Entry 4LF6 (X-ray diffraction, 3.31 A resolution); this record covers chains A and D of the 21 polymer chains in the assembly.

# Chain A
Molecule: 16S rRNA
Source organism: Thermus thermophilus
Sequence (1522 nucleotides; row label = number of the first residue in the row; note: 43 numbers in that range are skipped by the numbering (no residue carries them; nothing is unmodelled there); a row labelled like 190A-190L holds insertion residues (190A, then the next letters in order); numbering starts at 0):
     0 UUUGUUGGAGAGUUUGAUCCUGGCUCAGGGUGAACGCUGGCGGCGUGCCU
    50 AAGACAUGCAAGUCGUGCGGG
    73 CCGCGGGGUUUU
    88 ACUCCG
    95 UGGUC
   101 AGCGGCGGACGGGUGAGUAACGCGUGGGU
  129A G
   130 ACCUACCCGGAAGAGGGGGACAACCCGGGGAAACUCGGGCUAAUCCCCCA
   180 UGUGGACCCGC
190A-190L CCCUUGGGGUGU
   191 GUCCAAAGGGCUUU
   216 GCCCGCUUCCGGAUGGGCCCGCGUCCCAUCAGCUAGUUGGUGGGGUAAUG
   266 GCCCACCAAGGCGACGACGGGUAGCCGGUCUGAGAGGAUGGCCGGCCACA
   316 GGGGCACUGAGACACGGGCCCCACUCCUACGGGAGGCAGCAGUUAGGAAU
   366 CUUCCGCAAUGGGCGCAAGCCUGACGGAGCGACGCCGCUUGGAGGAAGAA
   416 GCCCUUCGGGGUGUAAACUCCUGAA
   442 CCCGGGACGAAACCCCCGACGA
   474 GGGGACUGACGGUACCGGG
   494 GUAAUAGCGCCGGCCAACUCCGUGCCAGCAGCCGCGGUAAUACGGAGGGC
   544 GCGAGCGUUACCCGGAUUCACUGGGCGUAAAGGGCGUGUAGGCGGCCUGG
   594 GGCGUCCCAUGUGAAAGACCACGGCUCAACCGUGGGGGAGCGUGGGAUAC
   644 GCUCAGGCUAGACGGUGGGAGAGGGUGGUGGAAUUCCCGGAGUAGCGGUG
   694 AAAUGCGCAGAUACCGGGAGGAACGCCGAUGGCGAAGGCAGCCACCUGGU
   744 CCACCCGUGACGCUGAGGCGCGAAAGCGUGGGGAGCAAACCGGAUUAGAU
   794 ACCCGGGUAGUCCACGCCCUAAACGAUGCGCGCUAGGUCUCUGGGUCU
   848 CCUGGGGGCCGAAGCUAACGCGUUAAGCGCGCCGCCUGGGGAGUACGGCC
   898 GCAAGGCUGAAACUCAAAGGAAUUGACGGGGGCCCGCACAAGCGGUGGAG
   948 CAUGUGGUUUAAUUCGAAGXAACGCGAAGAACCUUACCAGGCCUUGACAU
   998 GCUAGG
 1003A G
  1004 AACCCGGGUGAAAGCCUGGGGUGCCCC
1030A-1030D GCGA
  1031 GGGGAGCCCUAGCACAGGUGCUGCAUGGCCGUCGUCAGCUCGUGCCGUGA
  1081 GGUGUUGGGUUAAGUCCCGCAACGAGCGCAACCCCCGCCGUUAGUUGCCA
  1131 GCGGUUCGGCCGGGCACUCUAACGGGACUGCCCGCGAAA
  1171 GCGGGAGGAAGGAGGGGACGACGUCUGGUCAGCAUGGCCCUUACGGCCUG
  1221 GGCGACACACGUGCUACAAUGCCCACUACAAAGCGAUGCCACCCGGCAAC
  1271 GGGGAGCUAAUCGCAAAAAGGUGGGCCCAGUUCGGAUUGGGGUCUGCAAC
  1321 CCGACCCCAUGAAGCCGGAAUCGCUAGUAAUCGCGGAUCAG
 1361A C
  1362 CAUGCCGCGGUGAAUACGUUCCCGGGCCUUGUACACACXGCCXGUXACGC
  1412 CAUGGGAGCGGGCUCUACCCGAAGUCGCCGGG
  1446 AGCCUACGGG
  1459 CAGGCGCCGAGGGUAGGGCCCGUGACUGGGGCGAAGUCGUAACAAGGUAG
  1509 CUGUACCGGAAGGUGCGGCUGGAU
 1532A C
  1533 CA
  1536 CUCCUUUCU
Unresolved in the structure: 0-4, 1532A, 1536-1541
Sequence notes: conflict C1533 (A2157 in M26923.1), A1534 (C2158 in M26923.1)
Modified / non-standard residues: PSU (pseudouridine-5'-monophosphate) at position 516, 7MG (7N-methyl-8-hydroguanosine-5'-monophosphate) at position 527, M2G (N2-dimethylguanosine-5'-monophosphate) at position 966, 5MC (5-methylcytidine-5'-monophosphate) at position 967, 2MG (2N-methylguanosine-5'-monophosphate) at position 1207, 5MC (5-methylcytidine-5'-monophosphate) at position 1400, 4OC (4n,o2'-methylcytidine-5'-monophosphate) at position 1402, 5MC (5-methylcytidine-5'-monophosphate) at position 1404, 5MC (5-methylcytidine-5'-monophosphate) at position 1407, UR3 (3-methyluridine-5'-monophoshate) at position 1498, PSU (pseudouridine-5'-monophosphate) at position 1540, PSU (pseudouridine-5'-monophosphate) at position 1541
Bound ions: Mg2+ site 1: U12, G22; Mg2+ site 2: U12, C526; K+ site 1 near U14 (its only coordinating residue here); Mg2+ site 3 near G21 (its only coordinating residue here); Mg2+ site 4 near C48 (its only coordinating residue here); Mg2+ site 5 near A53 (its only coordinating residue here); Mg2+ site 6 near G105 (its only coordinating residue here); Mg2+ site 7 near G107 (its only coordinating residue here); Mg2+ site 8: A109, G331; Mg2+ site 9: G115, A116, G117, G289; Mg2+ site 10: A116, G117, G289; Mg2+ site 11: C121, G124, U125, G236; 12 more K+ sites not listed; 64 more Mg2+ sites not listed
Ligand contacts:
  - neomycin (NMY), molecule 1: U45, G112, G113, C307, C308, G309, C355, A356, A389, C390, G391, G392, A393
  - neomycin (NMY), molecule 2: C58, A59, G371, C372, C386, U387, G388
  - neomycin (NMY), molecule 3: A119, A120, C121, G122, C123, G236, C237, G238, U239, C240, C241, C242, C280, G281, A282, G284, G285
  - neomycin (NMY), molecule 4: G567, G568, C569, G570, G575, G821, G874, C875, G876, C877, C880
  - neomycin (NMY), molecule 5: G610, A611, C612, C613, A614, C615, G616, A622, C623, C624, G625, U626, G627
  - neomycin (NMY), molecule 6: G1405, U1406, 5MC_1407, A1408, C1409, G1489, C1490, G1491, A1492, A1493, G1494, U1495, C1496

# Chain D
Molecule: ribosomal protein S4
Source organism: Thermus thermophilus
UniProtKB: P80373 (RS4_THET8); residue numbers follow UniProt; this construct covers 1-209
Amino-acid sequence (209 residues; each row starts with the number of its first residue):
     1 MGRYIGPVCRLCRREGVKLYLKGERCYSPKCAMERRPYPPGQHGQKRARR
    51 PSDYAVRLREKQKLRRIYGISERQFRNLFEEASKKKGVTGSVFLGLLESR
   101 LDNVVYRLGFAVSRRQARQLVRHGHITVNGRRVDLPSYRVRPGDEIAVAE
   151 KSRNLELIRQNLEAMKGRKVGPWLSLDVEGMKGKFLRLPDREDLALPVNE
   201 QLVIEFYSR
Unresolved in the structure: 1
Swiss-Prot annotation at these positions:
  - binding site (Zn(2+)): Cys9, Cys12, Cys26, Cys31
Bound ions: Zn2+: Cys9, Cys12, Cys26, Cys31; Mg2+: Ser83, Lys85, Gly87

# Interface between chain A and chain D
Pairs across the interface (118):
  A8(A) - Glu205(D)  hydrogen bond to the base
  A8(A) - Ser208(D)  hydrogen bond to the base
  A8(A) - Arg209(D)  base contact
  A26(A) - Arg209(D)  base contact
  C400(A) - Arg73(D)  salt bridge to the phosphate
  C401(A) - Arg73(D)  salt bridge to the phosphate
  C401(A) - Asn77(D)  hydrogen bond to the phosphate
  G402(A) - Gln74(D)  hydrogen bond to the phosphate
  G402(A) - Leu135(D)  sugar contact
  G402(A) - Ser137(D)  hydrogen bond to the phosphate
  C403(A) - Gln74(D)  hydrogen bond to the phosphate
  C403(A) - Arg122(D)  hydrogen bond to the sugar
  C403(A) - Pro136(D)  phosphate contact
  C403(A) - Ser137(D)  hydrogen bond to the phosphate
  U404(A) - Gly2(D)  hydrogen bond to the base
  U404(A) - Arg118(D)  salt bridge to the phosphate
  U404(A) - Arg122(D)  phosphate contact
  U405(A) - Gly2(D)  hydrogen bond to the base
  U405(A) - Arg3(D)  salt bridge to the phosphate
  U405(A) - Ile5(D)  phosphate contact
  G406(A) - Arg3(D)  hydrogen bond to the phosphate
  G406(A) - Ile5(D)  sugar contact
  G406(A) - Gln119(D)  hydrogen bond to the sugar
  G407(A) - Arg3(D)  salt bridge to the phosphate
  G407(A) - Ser113(D)  phosphate contact
  G407(A) - Arg115(D)  salt bridge to the phosphate
  G407(A) - Gln116(D)  hydrogen bond to the sugar
  G407(A) - Gln119(D)  sugar contact
  A408(A) - Leu21(D)  phosphate contact
  A408(A) - Lys22(D)  phosphate contact
  A408(A) - Val112(D)  sugar contact
  A408(A) - Ser113(D)  hydrogen bond to the phosphate
  A408(A) - Arg115(D)  phosphate contact
  A408(A) - Gln116(D)  sugar contact
  G409(A) - Lys22(D)  phosphate contact
  G409(A) - Glu24(D)  phosphate contact
  G409(A) - Arg25(D)  phosphate contact
  G410(A) - Lys22(D)  hydrogen bond to the base
  G410(A) - Arg25(D)  salt bridge to the phosphate
  G410(A) - Lys30(D)  salt bridge to the phosphate
  A411(A) - Arg25(D)  salt bridge to the phosphate
  A411(A) - Lys30(D)  salt bridge to the phosphate
  A412(A) - Arg35(D)  salt bridge to the phosphate
  G413(A) - Arg35(D)  hydrogen bond to the base
  G413(A) - Arg36(D)  base contact
  G425(A) - Tyr38(D)  phosphate contact
  G425(A) - Gln45(D)  hydrogen bond to the phosphate
  G426(A) - Arg36(D)  salt bridge to the phosphate
  G426(A) - Tyr38(D)  hydrogen bond to the phosphate
  G426(A) - Gly41(D)  sugar contact
  G426(A) - Gln42(D)  hydrogen bond to the sugar
  G426(A) - Gln45(D)  hydrogen bond to the phosphate
  U427(A) - Arg13(D)  salt bridge to the phosphate
  U427(A) - Arg36(D)  salt bridge to the phosphate
  U427(A) - Pro40(D)  phosphate contact
  U427(A) - Gly41(D)  hydrogen bond to the phosphate
  G428(A) - Pro7(D)  phosphate contact
  G428(A) - Arg10(D)  salt bridge to the phosphate
  G428(A) - Arg13(D)  hydrogen bond to the phosphate
  G428(A) - Arg36(D)  hydrogen bond to the sugar
  U429(A) - Arg13(D)  salt bridge to the phosphate
  U429(A) - Lys22(D)  hydrogen bond to the sugar
  U429(A) - Arg25(D)  sugar contact
  U429(A) - Ala32(D)  phosphate contact
  A430(A) - Pro7(D)  phosphate contact
  A430(A) - Val8(D)  hydrogen bond to the phosphate
  A430(A) - Cys9(D)  hydrogen bond to the phosphate
  A430(A) - Lys22(D)  salt bridge to the phosphate
  C435(A) - Glu156(D)  sugar contact
  U437(A) - Gln119(D)  base contact
  U437(A) - His123(D)  hydrogen bond to the sugar
  U437(A) - His125(D)  hydrogen bond to the phosphate
  U437(A) - Leu155(D)  phosphate contact
  G438(A) - His123(D)  sugar contact
  G438(A) - His125(D)  phosphate contact
  A439(A) - His123(D)  phosphate contact
  G490(A) - Arg132(D)  salt bridge to the phosphate
  A496(A) - Gln119(D)  base contact
  A496(A) - His123(D)  base contact
  C508(A) - Tyr54(D)  sugar contact
  C508(A) - Arg209(D)  salt bridge to the phosphate
  A509(A) - Ser52(D)  hydrogen bond to the phosphate
  A509(A) - Tyr54(D)  phosphate contact
  A509(A) - Ala55(D)  sugar contact
  C511(A) - His43(D)  hydrogen bond to the sugar
  U512(A) - Gln42(D)  hydrogen bond to the sugar
  U512(A) - His43(D)  sugar contact
  U512(A) - Lys46(D)  phosphate contact
  G540(A) - Gln42(D)  base contact
  G541(A) - Gly41(D)  sugar contact
  G541(A) - Gln42(D)  hydrogen bond to the sugar
  G542(A) - Arg10(D)  salt bridge to the phosphate
  G542(A) - Arg14(D)  hydrogen bond to the phosphate
  G542(A) - Pro40(D)  phosphate contact
  G542(A) - Gly41(D)  sugar contact
  C543(A) - Arg10(D)  salt bridge to the phosphate
  C543(A) - Arg14(D)  salt bridge to the phosphate
  C543(A) - Arg59(D)  phosphate contact
  G544(A) - Leu58(D)  phosphate contact
  G544(A) - Arg59(D)  salt bridge to the phosphate
  G544(A) - Gln62(D)  hydrogen bond to the phosphate
  G544(A) - Arg66(D)  salt bridge to the phosphate
  C545(A) - Lys61(D)  salt bridge to the phosphate
  C545(A) - Gln62(D)  hydrogen bond to the phosphate
  C545(A) - Arg65(D)  salt bridge to the phosphate
  C545(A) - Glu72(D)  sugar contact
  G546(A) - Tyr4(D)  base contact
  G546(A) - Glu72(D)  hydrogen bond to the phosphate
  G546(A) - Arg73(D)  hydrogen bond to the phosphate
  A547(A) - Gly2(D)  hydrogen bond to the phosphate
  C613(A) - Lys84(D)  phosphate contact
  U619(A) - Arg132(D)  base contact
  U619(A) - Val133(D)  base contact
  U619(A) - Asp134(D)  hydrogen bond to the base
  U619(A) - Leu135(D)  base contact
  C620(A) - Leu135(D)  base contact
  C620(A) - Ser137(D)  base contact
  C620(A) - Tyr138(D)  sugar contact
Also at the interface, not in a pair above, chain A (49 interface residues in all): G28, C418, C419, C436, C489, A614
Also at the interface, not in a pair above, chain D (69 interface residues in all): Gly6, Glu34, Arg49, Ser71, Arg76, Lys85, Arg139, Leu157, Phe206

# Summary
49 residues of chain A face 69 of chain D across their interface, with 39 hydrogen bonds and 26 salt bridges.
Polar pairs include A8(A)-Glu205(D), A8(A)-Ser208(D) and U404(A)-Gly2(D). Bound to chain A: 6 copies of
neomycin. UniProt lists 4 Zn2+-binding residues on chain D.
Chain A is 16S rRNA and chain D is ribosomal protein S4, both from Thermus thermophilus; the structure,
Crystal Structure of 30S ribosomal subunit from Thermus thermophilus, was determined by X-ray diffraction.
